PDB entry 7JLM | X-ray diffraction, 2.30 A resolution | chain A

== Chain A ==
Protein: Isoprenyl transferase
Organism: Bacillus subtilis
Notes: EC 2.5.1.-
UniProt: A0A063XDJ9 (A0A063XDJ9_BACIU); numbering as in UniProt (aligned over 1-260)
Chain sequence (260 residues; each row starts with the number of its first residue):
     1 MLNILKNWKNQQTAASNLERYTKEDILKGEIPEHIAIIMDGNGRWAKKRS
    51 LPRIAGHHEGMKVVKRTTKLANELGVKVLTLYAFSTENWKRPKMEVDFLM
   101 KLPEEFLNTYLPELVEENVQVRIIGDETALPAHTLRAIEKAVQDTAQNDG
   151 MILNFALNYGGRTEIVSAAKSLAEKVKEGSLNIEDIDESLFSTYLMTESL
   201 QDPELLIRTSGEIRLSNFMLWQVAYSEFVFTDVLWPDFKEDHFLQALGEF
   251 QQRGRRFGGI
Not modelled in the structure: 1-19, 256-260
Small-molecule neighbours: mac-0547630 (V07; 7-(azepan-1-yl)-3-(4-fluorophenyl)-5-methylpyrazolo[1,5-a]pyrimidine): Met39, Asn42, His57, Gly60, Met61, Val64, Ala83, Phe84, Leu99, Leu102, Pro103, Phe106, Leu107, Val121, Ile123, Ile138, Phe155, Leu157, Trp235

== Summary ==
Bound to chain A: mac-0547630.
Chain A is Isoprenyl transferase (Bacillus subtilis); the structure, Crystal structure of Bacillus subtilis
UppS in complex with MAC-0547630, was determined by X-ray diffraction together with 7JLI, 7JLJ and 7JLR from
the same study.
